9FE7 - chains B and D of the 4 polymer chains in the assembly; structure by X-ray diffraction, 2.28 A resolution.

== Chain B (and D) ==
Protein: NADH-quinone oxidoreductase subunit F
Source organism: Aquifex aeolicus VF5
Notes: EC 7.1.1.-; chain D of this document is another copy of the same molecule, construct and numbering; everything in this record applies to it too
UniProtKB: O66841 (NUOF_AQUAE); numbering as in UniProt (aligned over 1-426)
Chain sequence (434 residues; each row starts with the number of its first residue):
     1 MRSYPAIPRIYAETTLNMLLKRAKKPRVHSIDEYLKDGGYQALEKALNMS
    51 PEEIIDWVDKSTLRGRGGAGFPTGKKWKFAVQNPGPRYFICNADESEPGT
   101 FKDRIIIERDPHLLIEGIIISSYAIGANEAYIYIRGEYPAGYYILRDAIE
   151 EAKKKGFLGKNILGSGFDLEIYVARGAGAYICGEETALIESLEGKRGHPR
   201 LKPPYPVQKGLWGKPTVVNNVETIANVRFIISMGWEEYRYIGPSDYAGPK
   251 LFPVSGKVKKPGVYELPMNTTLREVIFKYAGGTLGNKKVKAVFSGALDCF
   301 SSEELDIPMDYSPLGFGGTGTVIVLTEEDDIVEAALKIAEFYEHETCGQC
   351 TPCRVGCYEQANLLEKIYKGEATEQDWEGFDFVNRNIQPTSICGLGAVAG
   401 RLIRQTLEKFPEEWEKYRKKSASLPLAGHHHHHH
Not modelled in the structure: 1, 419-434 (chain D: 1-2, 420-434)
Sequence notes: engineered mutation Arg-228 (Pro in O66841); expression tag (427-434)
Metal / ion sites: Na+ site 1: Asp-94, Ala-179; Na+ site 2: Glu-137 (shared with 2 residues of chain A); Na+ site 3: Gly-178, Glu-345 (shared with 1 residue of chain A); Na+ site 4 near Asp-245 (its only coordinating residue here); 4Fe-4S cluster Fe: Cys-347, Cys-350, Cys-353, Cys-393
Ligand contacts:
  - FMN (flavin mononucleotide): Gly-65, Arg-66, Gly-67, Gly-68, Ala-69, Phe-71, Lys-76, Asn-92, Asp-94, Glu-95, Ser-96, Tyr-180, Ile-181, Gly-183, Glu-184, Glu-185, Val-218, Asn-219, Asn-220, Thr-223, Gly-394, Leu-395
  - MPO (3[N-morpholino]propane sulfonic acid), molecule 1: Phe-71, Lys-76, Phe-79, Glu-185, Tyr-205, Pro-206, Val-207, Thr-216
  - MPO, molecule 2: Lys-153, Gly-159, Lys-160, Glu-170
  - 4Fe-4S cluster (SF4): Ile-181, Pro-199, Thr-346, Cys-347, Gly-348, Gln-349, Cys-350, Cys-353, Ser-391, Ile-392, Cys-393, Leu-395, Gly-396

== Interface between chain B and chain D ==
Pairs across the interface - 7 pairs, chain B then chain D:
  Lys-153(B) / Lys-25(D)
  Lys-154(B) / Arg-9(D)
  Lys-154(B) / Tyr-11(D)
  Lys-154(B) / Pro-26(D)
  Lys-155(B) / Arg-9(D)  hydrogen bond (backbone-side chain)
  Phe-157(B) / Arg-9(D)
  Lys-160(B) / Arg-27(D)
Interface residues without a listed pair, chain B (7 interface residues in all): Gly-156, Leu-163

== Summary ==
The interface between chain B and chain D involves 7 residues on one side and 5 on the other; the contacts
include 1 hydrogen bond. The hydrogen-bonded pair is Lys-155(B)/Arg-9(D). Chain B binds 4Fe-4S cluster, flavin
mononucleotide and compound MPO.
Chain B and chain D are both NADH-quinone oxidoreductase subunit F (Aquifex aeolicus VF5); the structure,
Crystal Structure of oxidized NuoEF variant P228R(NuoF) from Aquifex aeolicus, was determined by X-ray
diffraction (same publication as 9FDJ, 9FDK, 9FDV, 9FE0, 9FE5, 9FE8 and 6 further entries).
